Entry 1BTZ (X-ray diffraction, 2.00 A resolution); this record covers chain A.

Chain A:
Molecule: Beta-trypsin
From: Bos taurus
Notes: EC 3.4.21.4
Reference sequence: P00760 (TRY1_BOVIN); the construct lacks a stretch of the UniProt sequence and is renumbered around it, so the offset changes along the chain: 10-34 = UniProt 15-39; 37-65 = UniProt 40-68; 69-125 = UniProt 71-127; 127-130 = UniProt 128-131; 6 more segments
Sequence (229 residues; each row starts with the number of its first residue; note: 11 numbers in that range are skipped by the numbering (no residue carries them; nothing is unmodelled there)):
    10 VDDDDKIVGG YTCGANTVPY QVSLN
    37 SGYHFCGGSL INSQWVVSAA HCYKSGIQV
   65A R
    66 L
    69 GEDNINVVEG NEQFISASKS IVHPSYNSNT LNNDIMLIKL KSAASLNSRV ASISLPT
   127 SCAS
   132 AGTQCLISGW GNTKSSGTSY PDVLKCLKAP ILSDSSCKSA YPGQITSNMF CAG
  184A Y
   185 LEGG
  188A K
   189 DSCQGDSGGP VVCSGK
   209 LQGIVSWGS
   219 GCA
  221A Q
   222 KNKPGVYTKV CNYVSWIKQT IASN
Unresolved in the structure: 10-15
Cystine bridges: Cys22-Cys157, Cys42-Cys58, Cys128-Cys232, Cys136-Cys201, Cys168-Cys182, Cys191-Cys220
Covalent attachments: compound 0ZY linked to Ser195
Bound ions: Ca2+: Glu70, Asn72, Val75, Glu80
Ligand contacts: 0ZY (N-(tert-butoxycarbonyl)-L-alanyl-N-{(1R)-5-ammonio-1-[hydroxy(methoxy)boranyl]pentyl}-L-valinamide): Phe41, Cys42, His57, Leu99, Gln175, Asp189, Ser190, Cys191, Gln192, Gly193, Asp194, Val213, Ser214, Trp215, Gly216, Ser217, Gly219, Gly226

In short:
Covalently linked compound 0ZY: at Ser195. Glu70, Asn72, Val75 and Glu80 coordinate Ca2+.
Chain A is Beta-trypsin (Bos taurus); the structure, Episelection: novel KI ~nanomolar inhibitors of serine
proteases selected by binding or chemistry on an enzyme ..., was determined by X-ray diffraction (same
publication as 1BTW, 1BTX and 1BTY).
